PDB entry 1YM0 | X-ray diffraction, 2.06 A resolution | chains A and B

# Chain A
Protein: fibrinotic enzyme component B
From: Eisenia fetida
Notes: EC 3.4.21.-
Reference sequence: Q3HR18 (Q3HR18_EISFO); the construct lacks a stretch of the UniProt sequence and is renumbered around it, so the offset changes along the chain: 16-37 = UniProt 8-29; 38-60 = UniProt 31-53; 61-131 = UniProt 57-127; 133-174 = UniProt 128-169; 4 more segments
Chain sequence (238 residues; each row starts with the number of its first residue; note: 2 numbers in that range are skipped by the numbering (no residue carries them; nothing is unmodelled there); a row labelled like 60A-60C holds insertion residues (60A, then the next letters in order)):
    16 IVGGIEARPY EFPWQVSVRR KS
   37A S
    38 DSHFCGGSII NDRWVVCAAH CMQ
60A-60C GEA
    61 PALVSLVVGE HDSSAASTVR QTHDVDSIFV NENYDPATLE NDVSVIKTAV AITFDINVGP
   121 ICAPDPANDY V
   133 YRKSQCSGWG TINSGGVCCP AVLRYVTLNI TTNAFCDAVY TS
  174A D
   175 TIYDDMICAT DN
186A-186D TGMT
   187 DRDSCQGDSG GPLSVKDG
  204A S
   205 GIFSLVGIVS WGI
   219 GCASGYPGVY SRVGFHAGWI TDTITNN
Cystine bridges: Cys42-Cys58, Cys150-Cys151, Cys168-Cys182, Cys191-Cys220
Glycans and other covalent adducts: glycan linked to Asn161
Metal / ion sites: Mg2+: Asp169, Tyr172, Asp174A

# Chain B
Protein: fibrinotic enzyme component B
From: Eisenia fetida
Notes: EC 3.4.21.-; fragment: residues 1J-13D
Chain sequence (27 residues; each row starts with the number of its first residue; a row labelled like 13A-13D holds insertion residues (13A, then the next letters in order)):
    1J E
    1I P
    1H P
    1G V
    1F W
    1E Y
    1D P
    1C G
    1B G
    1A Q
     1 CGVSQYSDAG DME
13A-13D LPPG
Modified positions: Glu1J (pyroglutamic acid; PCA)

# How chain A and chain B interact
Pairs across the interface (71; chain A residue first):
  Gly18(A) - Met12(B)
  Arg23(A) - Tyr6(B)
  Arg23(A) - Asp8(B)  salt bridge
  Arg23(A) - Ala9(B)
  Pro24(A) - Tyr6(B)  hydrogen bond (backbone-side chain)
  Tyr25(A) - Gln5(B)
  Glu26(A) - Ser4(B)  hydrogen bond (backbone-side chain)
  Glu26(A) - Tyr6(B)
  Glu26(A) - Ala9(B)
  Glu26(A) - Gly10(B)  hydrogen bond (side chain-backbone)
  Pro28(A) - Val3(B)
  Trp29(A) - Gly2(B)
  Trp29(A) - Val3(B)
  Ile47(A) - Tyr1E(B)
  Ile47(A) - Trp1F(B)  hydrophobic
  Asn48(A) - Trp1F(B)  hydrogen bond (side chain-backbone)
  Phe114(A) - Tyr1E(B)  hydrophobic
  Ile116(A) - Gln5(B)
  Asn117(A) - Gln5(B)
  Pro120(A) - Cys1(B)
  Pro120(A) - Tyr1E(B)  hydrophobic
  Pro120(A) - Gly2(B)  hydrogen bond (backbone-backbone)
  Ile121(A) - Cys1(B)
  Ile121(A) - Gly2(B)
  Cys122(A) - Cys1(B)  disulfide
  Cys122(A) - Gly2(B)
  Ala123(A) - Trp1F(B)  hydrophobic
  Ala123(A) - Pro1H(B)
  Ala123(A) - Pro1I(B)
  Pro124(A) - Trp1F(B)
  Pro124(A) - Pro1H(B)
  Pro124(A) - Pro1I(B)
  Asp125(A) - Pro1I(B)
  Asp125(A) - Glu1J(B)
  Pro126(A) - Glu1J(B)
  Lys135(A) - Asp11(B)
  Lys135(A) - Met12(B)  hydrogen bond (side chain-backbone)
  Lys135(A) - Leu13A(B)
  Gln137(A) - Gly10(B)
  Tyr157(A) - Gly10(B)
  Tyr157(A) - Asp11(B)  hydrogen bond (side chain-backbone)
  Tyr157(A) - Met12(B)  hydrogen bond (side chain-backbone)
  Val158(A) - Met12(B)  hydrophobic
  Thr159(A) - Gly10(B)
  Thr159(A) - Met12(B)  hydrogen bond (side chain-backbone)
  Thr159(A) - Glu13(B)  hydrogen bond (side chain-backbone)
  Thr159(A) - Leu13A(B)
  Leu160(A) - Leu13A(B)
  Asn161(A) - Leu13A(B)
  Asn186(A) - Pro13B(B)
  Asn186(A) - Pro13C(B)
  Asn186(A) - Gly13D(B)
  Thr186A(A) - Gly13D(B)
  Arg188(A) - Met12(B)
  Arg188(A) - Glu13(B)  hydrogen bond (side chain-backbone)
  Arg188(A) - Leu13A(B)
  Arg188(A) - Pro13B(B)
  Lys202(A) - Ala9(B)  hydrogen bond (side chain-backbone)
  Lys202(A) - Asp11(B)  salt bridge
  Gly205(A) - Gly2(B)
  Ile206(A) - Cys1(B)
  Ile206(A) - Gln1A(B)
  Ile206(A) - Gly2(B)
  Ile206(A) - Val3(B)  hydrophobic
  Phe207(A) - Gly2(B)  hydrogen bond (backbone-backbone)
  Phe207(A) - Ala9(B)
  Val231(A) - Trp1F(B)  hydrophobic
  Ile238(A) - Trp1F(B)  hydrophobic
  Thr239(A) - Trp1F(B)  hydrogen bond
  Thr239(A) - Pro1H(B)
  Ile242(A) - Trp1F(B)
Other interface residues (no listed pair), chain A (41 interface residues in all): Gly19, Ile20, Phe27, Ala235
Other interface residues (no listed pair), chain B (23 interface residues in all): Ser7
Inter-chain disulfides: Cys122(A)-Cys1(B)

# In short
The interface between chain A and chain B involves 41 residues on one side and 23 on the other, with 1
disulfide bond, 14 hydrogen bonds and 2 salt bridges. Polar contacts include Arg23(A)-Asp8(B),
Lys202(A)-Asp11(B) and Pro24(A)-Tyr6(B).
Chain A is fibrinotic enzyme component B and chain B is fibrinotic enzyme component B, both from Eisenia
fetida; the structure, Crystal Structure of Earthworm Fibrinolytic Enzyme Component B: a Novel, Glycosylated
Two-chained Trypsin, was determined by X-ray diffraction.
